1RGJ - chains A and B; structure by solution NMR.

[Chain A]
Molecule: long neurotoxin 1
From: Bungarus multicinctus
UniProt: P60615 (NXL1A_BUNMU); residue numbers follow UniProt; this construct covers 1-74
Sequence (74 residues; numbered 1 to 74; the number before each row is that of its first residue):
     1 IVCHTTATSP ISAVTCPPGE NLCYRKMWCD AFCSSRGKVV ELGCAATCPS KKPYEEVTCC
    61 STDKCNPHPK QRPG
Disulfides: Cys3-Cys23, Cys16-Cys44, Cys29-Cys33, Cys48-Cys59, Cys60-Cys65

[Chain B]
Molecule: Mimotope of the nicotinic acetylcholine receptor
Sequence (13 residues; each row starts with the number of its first residue):
     1 FRYYESSLEP WDD

[Chain A / chain B interface]
Pairs across the interface (37; chain A residue first):
  Thr5(A) - Tyr3(B)
  Thr6(A) - Phe1(B)
  Thr6(A) - Arg2(B)
  Thr6(A) - Tyr3(B)
  Thr8(A) - Phe1(B)
  Ser9(A) - Pro10(B)
  Pro10(A) - Tyr3(B)
  Ile11(A) - Tyr3(B)
  Ile11(A) - Leu8(B)
  Ser12(A) - Tyr3(B)
  Lys26(A) - Arg2(B)
  Asp30(A) - Tyr4(B)
  Arg36(A) - Glu5(B)
  Arg36(A) - Ser6(B)
  Arg36(A) - Asp12(B)
  Arg36(A) - Asp13(B)
  Gly37(A) - Glu5(B)
  Lys38(A) - Tyr4(B)
  Lys38(A) - Glu5(B)
  Val39(A) - Arg2(B)
  Val39(A) - Tyr4(B)
  Val40(A) - Arg2(B)
  Val40(A) - Tyr3(B)
  Glu41(A) - Arg2(B)
  Leu42(A) - Tyr3(B)
  Glu55(A) - Arg2(B)
  His68(A) - Tyr3(B)
  His68(A) - Tyr4(B)
  His68(A) - Glu5(B)
  His68(A) - Ser7(B)
  His68(A) - Leu8(B)
  Lys70(A) - Glu5(B)
  Lys70(A) - Ser6(B)
  Lys70(A) - Ser7(B)
  Lys70(A) - Leu8(B)
  Gln71(A) - Leu8(B)
  Arg72(A) - Leu8(B)
Also at the interface, not in a pair above, chain A (22 interface residues in all): Pro69
Also at the interface, not in a pair above, chain B (12 interface residues in all): Glu9

[In short]
22 residues of chain A face 12 of chain B across their interface.
Chain A is long neurotoxin 1 (Bungarus multicinctus) and chain B is Mimotope of the nicotinic acetylcholine
receptor; the structure, NMR structure of the complex between alpha-bungarotoxin and mimotope of the nicotinic
acetylcholine receptor with enhanced ..., was determined by solution NMR.
